PDB entry 7S4E | X-ray diffraction, 2.25 A resolution | chains B and C of the 4 polymer chains in the assembly

== Chain B ==
Protein: von Hippel-Lindau disease tumor suppressor
Source organism: Homo sapiens
Reference sequence: P40337 (VHL_HUMAN); residues 54-213 here = UniProt positions 54-213
Chain sequence (162 residues; row label = number of the first residue in the row):
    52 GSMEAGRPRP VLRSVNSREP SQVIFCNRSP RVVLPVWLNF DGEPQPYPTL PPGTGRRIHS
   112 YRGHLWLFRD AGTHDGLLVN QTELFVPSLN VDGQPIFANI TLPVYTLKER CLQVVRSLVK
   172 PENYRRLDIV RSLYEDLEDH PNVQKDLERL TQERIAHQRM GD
Not modelled in the structure: 52-59, 209-213
Sequence notes: expression tag (52-53)
Bound ions: Na+ site 1: Asn67 (together with ACBi1); Na+ site 2 near Ser111 (its only coordinating residue here); Na+ site 3: Pro154 (shared with Tyr79(C) of chain C)
Ligand contacts: ACBi1 (87A; N-(1-fluorocyclopropane-1-carbonyl)-3-methyl-L-valyl-(4R)-N-{[2-{2-[4-({4-[3-amino-6-(2-hydroxyphenyl)pyridazin-4-yl]piperazin-1-yl}methyl)phenoxy]ethoxy}-4-(4-methyl-1,3-thiazol-5-yl)phenyl]methyl}-4-hydroxy-L-prolinamide): Asn67, Arg69, Phe76, Pro86, Trp88, Phe91, Tyr98, Pro99, Leu101, Arg107, Ile109, His110, Ser111, Tyr112, His115, Trp117
What the authors report for this chain:
  - binding site for ACBi1: Tyr98

== Chain C ==
Protein: Elongin-C
Source organism: Homo sapiens
Reference sequence: Q15369 (ELOC_HUMAN); numbering as in UniProt (aligned over 17-112)
Chain sequence (96 residues; each row starts with the number of its first residue):
    17 MYVKLISSDG HEFIVKREHA LTSGTIKAML SGPGQFAENE TNEVNFREIP SHVLSKVCMY
    77 FTYKVRYTNS STEIPEFPIA PEIALELLMA ANFLDC
Not modelled in the structure: 47-56
Bound ions: Na+: Tyr79 (shared with Pro154(B) of chain B)

== Chain B / chain C interface ==
Pairs across the interface - 38 pairs, chain B then chain C:
  Arg79(B) with Glu89(C), salt bridge
  Pro81(B) with Glu92(C)
  Arg82(B) with Glu92(C), salt bridge
  Gln132(B) with Ser86(C), hydrogen bond (side chain-backbone); Ser87(C), hydrogen bond
  Leu153(B) with Ile90(C); Pro91(C); Glu92(C)
  Val155(B) with Tyr76(C); Lys80(C); Tyr83(C); Thr84(C)
  Tyr156(B) with Tyr76(C), hydrogen bond (backbone-side chain)
  Thr157(B) with Tyr76(C); Cys112(C)
  Leu158(B) with Tyr76(C), hydrogen bond (backbone-side chain); Phe93(C), hydrophobic; Ala107(C), hydrophobic; Cys112(C), hydrogen bond (backbone-backbone)
  Lys159(B) with Leu104(C); Ala107(C); Asn108(C), hydrogen bond; Cys112(C), hydrogen bond (backbone-backbone)
  Arg161(B) with Glu92(C), salt bridge; Phe93(C), hydrogen bond (side chain-backbone); Ile95(C)
  Cys162(B) with Ile95(C), hydrophobic; Leu103(C), hydrophobic; Leu104(C), hydrophobic
  Leu163(B) with Leu104(C), hydrophobic
  Val166(B) with Leu101(C), hydrophobic
  Leu169(B) with Pro97(C), hydrophobic
  Leu178(B) with Leu101(C), hydrophobic
  Ile180(B) with Met105(C), hydrophobic
  Val181(B) with Met105(C)
  Leu184(B) with Leu104(C), hydrophobic; Met105(C), hydrophobic; Asn108(C)
Interface residues without a listed pair, chain B (26 interface residues in all): Thr152, Pro154, Gln164, Val165, Asp179, Ser183, Asp187
Interface residues without a listed pair, chain C (24 interface residues in all): Val73, Tyr79, Asn85, Ala100

== Overview ==
26 residues of chain B face 24 of chain C across their interface, with 8 hydrogen bonds and 3 salt bridges.
Polar pairs include Arg79(B)-Glu89(C), Arg82(B)-Glu92(C) and Arg161(B)-Glu92(C). Chain B binds ACBi1. The Na+
site is built by Pro154(B) and Tyr79(C). The paper reports a binding site for ACBi1 at Tyr98(B).
Chain B is von Hippel-Lindau disease tumor suppressor and chain C is Elongin-C, both from Homo sapiens; the
structure, Crystal Structure of ligand ACBi1 in complex with bromodomain of human Smarca2 and
pVHL:ElonginC:ElonginB complex, was determined by X-ray diffraction.
